PDB entry 6ZG8 | electron microscopy, 3.49 A resolution | chains H and Q of the 11 polymer chains in the assembly

[Chain H]
Name: ATP synthase subunit delta, mitochondrial
Organism: Bos taurus
UniProt: P05630 (ATPD_BOVIN); residues 1-146 here correspond to UniProt positions 23-168 (UniProt number = residue number + 22)
Chain sequence (146 residues; each row starts with the number of its first residue):
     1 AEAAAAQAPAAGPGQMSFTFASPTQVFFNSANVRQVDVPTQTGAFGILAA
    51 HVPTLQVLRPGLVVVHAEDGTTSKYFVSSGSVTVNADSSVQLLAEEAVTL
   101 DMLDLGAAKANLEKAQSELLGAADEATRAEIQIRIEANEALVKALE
Not modelled in the structure: 1-13
UniProt features mapped onto this chain:
  - modified residue (N6-acetyllysine): K114, K143

[Chain Q]
Name: ATP synthase F(0) complex subunit C2, mitochondrial
Organism: Bos taurus
UniProt: P07926 (AT5G2_BOVIN); residues 1-75 here correspond to UniProt positions 69-143 (UniProt number = residue number + 68)
Chain sequence (75 residues; numbered 1 to 75; the number before each row is that of its first residue):
     1 DIDTAAKFIGAGAATVGVAGSGAGIGTVFGSLIIGYARNPSLKQQLFSYA
    51 ILGFALSEAMGLFCLMVAFLILFAM
Not modelled in the structure: 75
Modified / non-standard residues: K43 (N-trimethyllysine; M3L)
UniProt features mapped onto this chain:
  - site: E58 (Reversibly protonated during proton transport)
  - modified residue: K43 (N6,N6,N6-trimethyllysine)

[How chain H and chain Q interact]
Contacting residue pairs (9; chain H residue first):
  Q35(H) - P40(Q)
  Q35(H) - S41(Q)
  D37(H) - S41(Q)  hydrogen bond
  G43(H) - R38(Q)
  A44(H) - R38(Q)
  A44(H) - N39(Q)  hydrogen bond (backbone-side chain)
  F45(H) - R38(Q)
  G46(H) - R38(Q)  hydrogen bond (backbone-backbone)
  L48(H) - P40(Q)  hydrophobic

[In short]
7 residues of chain H and 4 residues of chain Q are in contact, with 3 hydrogen bonds. Among the polar pairs
are D37(H)-S41(Q), A44(H)-N39(Q) and G46(H)-R38(Q).
Chain H is ATP synthase subunit delta, mitochondrial and chain Q is ATP synthase F(0) complex subunit C2,
mitochondrial, both from Bos taurus; the structure, bovine ATP synthase rotor domain state 2, was determined
by electron microscopy together with 6Z1R, 6Z1U, 6ZG7 and 6ZIK from the same study.
